5JA7 - chain A; structure by X-ray diffraction, 1.61 A resolution.

== Chain A ==
Molecule: Cathepsin K
From: Homo sapiens
Notes: EC 3.4.22.38
UniProtKB: P43235 (CATK_HUMAN); residues -7 to 215 here correspond to UniProt positions 107-329 (UniProt number = residue number + 114)
Amino-acid sequence (223 residues; numbered -7 to 215; the number before each row is that of its first residue; numbers below 1 keep their minus sign (Tyr-7 is residue -7)):
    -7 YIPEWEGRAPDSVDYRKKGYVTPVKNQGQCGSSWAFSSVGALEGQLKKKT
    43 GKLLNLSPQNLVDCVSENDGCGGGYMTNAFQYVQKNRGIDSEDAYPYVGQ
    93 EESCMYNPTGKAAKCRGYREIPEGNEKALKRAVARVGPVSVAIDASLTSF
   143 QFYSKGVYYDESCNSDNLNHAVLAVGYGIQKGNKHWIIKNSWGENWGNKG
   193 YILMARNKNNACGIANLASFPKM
Disordered / not traced: -7
Construct notes: engineered mutation Ser25 (Cys139 in P43235)
Swiss-Prot annotation at these positions:
  - active site: His162, Asn182
Cystine bridges: Cys22-Cys63, Cys56-Cys96, Cys155-Cys204
Ligand contacts: 6HM ([([1,1'-biphenyl]-2-yl)methyl]propanedioic acid): Gly-1, Arg0, Ala1, Asp3, Lys119, Lys122, Arg123, Lys176, Arg198, Asn199

== Summary ==
Chain A binds compound 6HM. UniProt lists active-site residues His162 and Asn182.
Chain A is Cathepsin K (Homo sapiens); the structure, Human cathepsin K mutant C25S in complex with the
allosteric effector NSC94914, was determined by X-ray diffraction (same publication as 5JH3).
